Entry 7I9T (X-ray diffraction, 2.67 A resolution); this record covers chains A and B.

== Chain A ==
Name: Serine protease subunit NS2B
Organism: Zika virus
UniProtKB: Q32ZE1 (POLG_ZIKV); residues 46-89 here correspond to UniProt positions 1414-1457 (UniProt number = residue number + 1368)
Chain sequence (46 residues; row label = number of the first residue in the row):
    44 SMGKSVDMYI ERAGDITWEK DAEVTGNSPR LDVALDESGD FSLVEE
Not modelled in the structure: 44-49, 89
Sequence notes: expression tag (44-45)
Small-molecule neighbours: A1B9D (3-bromo-N-(2,3-dihydro-1H-isoindol-5-yl)naphthalene-1-carboxamide): Ser81, Gly82, Asp83

== Chain B ==
Name: Serine protease NS3
Organism: Zika virus
Notes: EC 3.4.21.91, 3.6.1.15, 3.6.4.13
UniProtKB: Q32ZE1 (POLG_ZIKV); residues 11-177 here correspond to UniProt positions 1509-1675 (UniProt number = residue number + 1498)
Chain sequence (168 residues; each row starts with the number of its first residue):
    10 MKEVKKGETT DGVYRVMTRR LLGSTQVGVG VMQEGVFHTM WHVTKGAALR SGEGRLDPYW
    70 GDVKQDLVSY CGPWKLDAAW DGLSEVQLLA VPPGERAKNI QTLPGIFKTK DGDIGAVALD
   130 YPAGTSGSPI LDKCGRVIGL YGNGVVIKNG SYVSAITQGK REEETPVE
Not modelled in the structure: 10-15, 172-177
Sequence notes: initiating methionine (10); conflict Lys107 (Arg1605 in Q32ZE1)
Small-molecule neighbours: A1B9D (3-bromo-N-(2,3-dihydro-1H-isoindol-5-yl)naphthalene-1-carboxamide): His51, Asp75, Tyr130, Pro131, Ala132, Ser135, Tyr150, Gly151, Asn152, Val155, Tyr161
UniProt features mapped onto this chain:
  - active site (Charge relay system): His51, Asp75, Ser135

== Interface between chain A and chain B ==
Residue-residue contacts - 101 pairs, chain A then chain B:
  Asp50(A) - Ala57(B)
  Asp50(A) - Arg59(B)
  Met51(A) - Met26(B)
  Met51(A) - Thr27(B)
  Met51(A) - Val36(B)  hydrophobic
  Met51(A) - Val52(B)
  Met51(A) - Thr53(B)
  Met51(A) - Leu58(B)  hydrophobic
  Met51(A) - Arg59(B)  hydrogen bond (backbone-backbone)
  Tyr52(A) - Arg24(B)
  Tyr52(A) - Val25(B)
  Tyr52(A) - Met26(B)  hydrogen bond (backbone-backbone)
  Tyr52(A) - Arg28(B)
  Tyr52(A) - Ser33(B)  hydrogen bond
  Tyr52(A) - Arg59(B)
  Ile53(A) - Tyr23(B)  hydrophobic
  Ile53(A) - Arg24(B)
  Ile53(A) - Met41(B)  hydrophobic
  Ile53(A) - Phe46(B)  hydrophobic
  Ile53(A) - Arg59(B)  hydrogen bond (backbone-backbone)
  Ile53(A) - Ser60(B)
  Ile53(A) - Leu65(B)  hydrophobic
  Glu54(A) - Tyr23(B)
  Glu54(A) - Arg24(B)  hydrogen bond (backbone-backbone)
  Arg55(A) - Glu17(B)
  Arg55(A) - Thr19(B)
  Arg55(A) - Asp20(B)  hydrogen bond (side chain-backbone)
  Arg55(A) - Gly21(B)
  Arg55(A) - Val22(B)
  Arg55(A) - Tyr23(B)
  Ala56(A) - Val22(B)  hydrogen bond (backbone-backbone)
  Ala56(A) - Tyr23(B)
  Ala56(A) - Arg24(B)
  Ala56(A) - Val100(B)  hydrophobic
  Ala56(A) - Ala106(B)
  Gly57(A) - Gly21(B)
  Gly57(A) - Val22(B)  hydrogen bond (backbone-backbone)
  Asp58(A) - Leu98(B)
  Ile59(A) - Gly21(B)
  Ile59(A) - Val22(B)
  Ile59(A) - Val40(B)  hydrophobic
  Ile59(A) - Leu98(B)  hydrophobic
  Ile59(A) - Leu140(B)  hydrophobic
  Ile59(A) - Gly144(B)
  Thr60(A) - Asn108(B)  hydrogen bond (backbone-side chain)
  Thr60(A) - Leu140(B)
  Trp61(A) - Glu94(B)
  Trp61(A) - Val95(B)
  Trp61(A) - Gln96(B)
  Trp61(A) - Asn108(B)
  Trp61(A) - Gln110(B)
  Trp61(A) - Asp141(B)
  Trp61(A) - Lys142(B)
  Glu62(A) - Gln96(B)  hydrogen bond (backbone-side chain)
  Glu62(A) - Asn108(B)
  Ala65(A) - Gln96(B)
  Ala65(A) - Asn108(B)
  Glu66(A) - Lys107(B)  salt bridge
  Glu66(A) - Ile109(B)
  Glu66(A) - Gln110(B)  hydrogen bond (backbone-backbone)
  Val67(A) - Glu94(B)
  Val67(A) - Gln110(B)
  Thr68(A) - Ile109(B)
  Thr68(A) - Gln110(B)  hydrogen bond (backbone-backbone)
  Thr68(A) - Thr111(B)  hydrogen bond (backbone-side chain)
  Thr68(A) - Leu128(B)
  Gly69(A) - Thr111(B)
  Gly69(A) - Ala127(B)
  Gly69(A) - Leu128(B)
  Asn70(A) - Leu112(B)
  Asn70(A) - Ala127(B)
  Ser71(A) - Leu112(B)  hydrogen bond (side chain-backbone)
  Ser71(A) - Pro113(B)
  Ser71(A) - Gly114(B)
  Pro72(A) - Gly114(B)
  Pro72(A) - Ile115(B)  hydrogen bond (backbone-backbone)
  Pro72(A) - Ala127(B)
  Pro72(A) - Val162(B)  hydrophobic
  Arg73(A) - Ile115(B)
  Arg73(A) - Lys117(B)
  Leu74(A) - Ile115(B)  hydrogen bond (backbone-backbone)
  Leu74(A) - Phe116(B)
  Leu74(A) - Lys117(B)  hydrogen bond (backbone-backbone)
  Leu74(A) - Val162(B)  hydrophobic
  Asp75(A) - Lys117(B)
  Val76(A) - Phe116(B)  hydrophobic
  Val76(A) - Lys117(B)  hydrogen bond (backbone-backbone)
  Val76(A) - Thr118(B)
  Leu78(A) - Lys73(B)
  Asp79(A) - Lys73(B)
  Ser81(A) - Val72(B)
  Gly82(A) - Val72(B)
  Gly82(A) - Lys73(B)
  Gly82(A) - Asn152(B)  hydrogen bond (backbone-side chain)
  Phe84(A) - Asn152(B)
  Phe84(A) - Gly153(B)
  Phe84(A) - Val154(B)
  Phe84(A) - Ala164(B)  hydrophobic
  Ser85(A) - Val154(B)
  Leu86(A) - Val154(B)
  Leu86(A) - Val155(B)
Also at the interface, not in a pair above, chain A (35 interface residues in all): Glu80, Asp83, Glu88
Also at the interface, not in a pair above, chain B (58 interface residues in all): Val146, Ile156, Lys157

== In short ==
The interface between chain A and chain B involves 35 residues on one side and 58 on the other; the contacts
include 19 hydrogen bonds and 1 salt bridge. Polar contacts include Glu66(A)-Lys107(B), Tyr52(A)-Ser33(B) and
Arg55(A)-Asp20(B).
Chain A is Serine protease subunit NS2B and chain B is Serine protease NS3, both from Zika virus; the
structure, Group deposition of ZIKV NS2B-NS3 protease in complex with inhibitors from ASAP Discovery
Consortium -- Crystal ..., was determined by X-ray diffraction.
